PDB entry 7KDV | electron microscopy, 4.59 A resolution (low resolution: residue-level contacts below are approximate; hydrogen-bond / salt-bridge calls are withheld) | chains D and F of the 12 polymer chains in the assembly

[Chain D (and F)]
Molecule: Lysosomal protective protein
From: Mus musculus
Notes: EC 3.4.16.5; chain F of this document is another copy of the same molecule, construct and numbering; everything in this record applies to it too
UniProtKB: P16675 (PPGB_MOUSE); residues 24-474 here = UniProt positions 24-474
Sequence (461 residues; numbered 14 to 474; the number before each row is that of its first residue):
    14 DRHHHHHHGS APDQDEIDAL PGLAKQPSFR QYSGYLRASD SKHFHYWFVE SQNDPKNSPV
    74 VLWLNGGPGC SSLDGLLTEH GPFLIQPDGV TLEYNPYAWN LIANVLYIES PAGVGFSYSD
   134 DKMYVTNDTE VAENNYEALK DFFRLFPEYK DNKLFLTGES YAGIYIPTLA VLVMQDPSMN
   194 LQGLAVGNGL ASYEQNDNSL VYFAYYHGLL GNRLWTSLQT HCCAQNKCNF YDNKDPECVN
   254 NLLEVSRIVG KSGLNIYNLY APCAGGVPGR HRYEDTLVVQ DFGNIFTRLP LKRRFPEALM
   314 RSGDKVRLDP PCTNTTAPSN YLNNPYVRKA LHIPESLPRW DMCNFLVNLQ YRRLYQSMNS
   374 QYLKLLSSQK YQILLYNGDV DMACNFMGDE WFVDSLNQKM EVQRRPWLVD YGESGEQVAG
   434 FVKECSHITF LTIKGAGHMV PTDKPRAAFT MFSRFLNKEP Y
Disordered / not traced: 14-22
Construct notes: expression tag (14-23); engineered mutation Ala-32 (Cys in P16675)
Disulfides: Cys-83/Cys-356, Cys-235/Cys-251, Cys-236/Cys-241, Cys-276/Cys-325
Covalent attachments: N-acetylglucosamine (NAG) linked to Asn-140, Asn-327
UniProt features mapped onto this chain:
  - active site: Ser-173, Asp-394, His-451
  - glycosylation (N-linked (GlcNAc...) asparagine): Asn-140 (high mannose), Asn-327 (high mannose)

[How chain D and chain F interact]
Contacting residue pairs - 59 pairs, chain D then chain F:
  Tyr-215(D) / Tyr-219(F)
  Tyr-218(D) / Trp-404(F)
  Tyr-219(D) / Tyr-215(F)
  Tyr-219(D) / Tyr-219(F)
  Tyr-219(D) / Phe-399(F)
  Tyr-219(D) / Met-400(F)
  His-220(D) / His-220(F)
  His-220(D) / Phe-399(F)
  Gly-221(D) / Phe-399(F)
  Gly-221(D) / Arg-417(F)
  Gly-221(D) / Phe-434(F)
  Leu-222(D) / Arg-417(F)
  Leu-222(D) / Phe-434(F)
  Gly-224(D) / Arg-417(F)
  Asn-225(D) / Asp-407(F)
  Arg-226(D) / Met-413(F)
  Arg-226(D) / Val-415(F)
  Arg-226(D) / Gln-416(F)
  Gln-238(D) / Gln-238(F)
  Asn-239(D) / Asn-239(F)
  Ser-265(D) / Val-431(F)
  Gly-266(D) / Val-431(F)
  Leu-267(D) / Val-431(F)
  Leu-267(D) / Phe-434(F)
  Leu-267(D) / Lys-447(F)
  Leu-272(D) / Lys-447(F)
  Tyr-273(D) / Tyr-273(F)
  Tyr-273(D) / Asp-392(F)
  Tyr-273(D) / Lys-447(F)
  Tyr-273(D) / Gly-448(F)
  Pro-275(D) / Gln-430(F)
  Cys-276(D) / Gln-430(F)
  Gly-278(D) / Gly-428(F)
  Gly-279(D) / Glu-429(F)
  Asp-392(D) / Tyr-273(F)
  Phe-399(D) / Tyr-219(F)
  Phe-399(D) / His-220(F)
  Phe-399(D) / Gly-221(F)
  Met-400(D) / Tyr-219(F)
  Trp-404(D) / Tyr-218(F)
  Asp-407(D) / Asn-225(F)
  Met-413(D) / Arg-226(F)
  Val-415(D) / Arg-226(F)
  Gln-416(D) / Arg-226(F)
  Arg-417(D) / Gly-221(F)
  Arg-417(D) / Leu-222(F)
  Arg-417(D) / Gly-224(F)
  Glu-429(D) / Gly-279(F)
  Gln-430(D) / Pro-275(F)
  Val-431(D) / Ser-265(F)
  Val-431(D) / Gly-266(F)
  Val-431(D) / Leu-267(F)
  Phe-434(D) / Gly-221(F)
  Phe-434(D) / Leu-222(F)
  Phe-434(D) / Leu-267(F)
  Lys-447(D) / Leu-267(F)
  Lys-447(D) / Leu-272(F)
  Lys-447(D) / Tyr-273(F)
  Gly-448(D) / Tyr-273(F)
Interface residues without a listed pair, chain D (45 interface residues in all): Leu-223, Ile-261, Pro-281, Val-393, Glu-403, Pro-419, Ser-427, Gly-428, Lys-436, Lys-457
Interface residues without a listed pair, chain F (44 interface residues in all): Leu-223, Cys-276, Gly-278, Pro-281, Val-393, Glu-403, Pro-419, Ser-427, Lys-436, Lys-457

[Summary]
45 residues of chain D face 44 of chain F across their interface. Covalently linked N-acetylglucosamine: at
Asn-140(D) and Asn-327(D). From UniProt: 3 active-site residues on chain D.
Chain D and chain F are both Lysosomal protective protein (Mus musculus); the structure, Murine core lysosomal
multienzyme complex (LMC) composed of acid beta-galactosidase (GLB1) and protective protein cathepsin A ...,
was determined by electron microscopy.
